PDB entry 1I48 | X-ray diffraction, 3.25 A resolution | chains C and D of the 4 polymer chains in the assembly

[Chain C (and D)]
Molecule: Cystathionine gamma-synthase
Source organism: Nicotiana tabacum
Notes: EC 4.2.99.9; chain D of this document is another copy of the same molecule, construct and numbering; everything in this record applies to it too
Reference sequence: Q9ZPL5 (Q9ZPL5_TOBAC); residue numbers follow UniProt; this construct covers 1-445
Amino-acid sequence (445 residues; each row starts with the number of its first residue):
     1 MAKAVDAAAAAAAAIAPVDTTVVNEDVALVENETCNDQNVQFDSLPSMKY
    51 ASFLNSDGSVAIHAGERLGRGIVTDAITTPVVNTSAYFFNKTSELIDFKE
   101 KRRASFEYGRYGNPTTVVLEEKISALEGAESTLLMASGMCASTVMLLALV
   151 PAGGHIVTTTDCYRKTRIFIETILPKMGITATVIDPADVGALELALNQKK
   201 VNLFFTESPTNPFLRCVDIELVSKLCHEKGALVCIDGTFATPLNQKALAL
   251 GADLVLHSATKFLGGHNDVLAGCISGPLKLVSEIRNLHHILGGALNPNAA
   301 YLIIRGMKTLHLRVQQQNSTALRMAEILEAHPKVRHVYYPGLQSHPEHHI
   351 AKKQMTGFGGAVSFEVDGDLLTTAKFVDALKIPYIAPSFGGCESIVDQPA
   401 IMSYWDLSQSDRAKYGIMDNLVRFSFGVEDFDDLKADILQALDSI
Not modelled in the structure: 1-49
Covalent attachments: pyridoxal phosphate (PLP) linked to K261
Ligand contacts:
  - CTCPO (CCO; carboxymethylthio-3-(3-chlorophenyl)-1,2,4-oxadiazol): C162, Y163, R164, N211, A361, A386, P387, S388, F389, I395, V396, D397, S403, Y404, R423, F424, S425
  - pyridoxal phosphate (PLP): S137, G138, M139, Y163, T166, E207, D236, T238, F239, S258, T260, A271, F389

[How chain C and chain D interact]
Pairs across the interface - 31 pairs, chain C then chain D:
  I72(C) - T74(D)
  T74(C) - I72(D)
  T74(C) - F88(D)
  D75(C) - Y87(D)
  D75(C) - F88(D)  hydrogen bond (backbone-backbone)
  D75(C) - S105(D)  hydrogen bond
  A76(C) - V82(D)  hydrophobic
  A76(C) - T84(D)
  A76(C) - F88(D)
  I77(C) - T84(D)  hydrogen bond (backbone-side chain)
  I77(C) - A86(D)
  T78(C) - N83(D)  hydrogen bond (side chain-backbone)
  T78(C) - T84(D)
  P80(C) - V81(D)
  P80(C) - V82(D)  hydrophobic
  V81(C) - P80(D)
  V81(C) - V81(D)  hydrogen bond (backbone-backbone)
  V82(C) - A76(D)  hydrophobic
  V82(C) - P80(D)  hydrophobic
  N83(C) - T78(D)  hydrogen bond (backbone-side chain)
  N83(C) - Y301(D)
  T84(C) - A76(D)
  T84(C) - I77(D)  hydrogen bond (side chain-backbone)
  T84(C) - T78(D)
  A86(C) - I77(D)
  Y87(C) - D75(D)
  F88(C) - T74(D)
  F88(C) - D75(D)  hydrogen bond (backbone-backbone)
  F88(C) - A76(D)
  S105(C) - D75(D)  hydrogen bond
  Y301(C) - N83(D)
Interface residues without a listed pair, chain C (17 interface residues in all): F106
Interface residues without a listed pair, chain D (17 interface residues in all): F106

[In short]
The chain C/chain D interface involves 17 residues from each chain; the contacts include 9 hydrogen bonds.
Polar contacts include D75(C)-S105(D), I77(C)-T84(D) and T78(C)-N83(D). Bound to chain C: CTCPO. Covalently
linked pyridoxal phosphate: at K261(C).
Both chains are Cystathionine gamma-synthase (Nicotiana tabacum). Entry 1I48 (Cystathionine gamma-synthase in
complex with the inhibitor ctcpo) was determined by X-ray diffraction (same publication as 1I41 and 1I43).
